Entry 4UQV (X-ray diffraction, 3.00 A resolution); this record covers chains K and L.

[Chain K (and L)]
Molecule: Serine hydroxymethyltransferase
Source organism: Methanocaldococcus jannaschii
Notes: EC 2.1.2.-, 4.1.2.49; chain L of this document is another copy of the same molecule, construct and numbering; everything in this record applies to it too
UniProtKB: Q58992 (GLYA_METJA); numbering as in UniProt (aligned over 1-429)
Amino-acid sequence (429 residues; numbered 1 to 429; the number before each row is that of its first residue):
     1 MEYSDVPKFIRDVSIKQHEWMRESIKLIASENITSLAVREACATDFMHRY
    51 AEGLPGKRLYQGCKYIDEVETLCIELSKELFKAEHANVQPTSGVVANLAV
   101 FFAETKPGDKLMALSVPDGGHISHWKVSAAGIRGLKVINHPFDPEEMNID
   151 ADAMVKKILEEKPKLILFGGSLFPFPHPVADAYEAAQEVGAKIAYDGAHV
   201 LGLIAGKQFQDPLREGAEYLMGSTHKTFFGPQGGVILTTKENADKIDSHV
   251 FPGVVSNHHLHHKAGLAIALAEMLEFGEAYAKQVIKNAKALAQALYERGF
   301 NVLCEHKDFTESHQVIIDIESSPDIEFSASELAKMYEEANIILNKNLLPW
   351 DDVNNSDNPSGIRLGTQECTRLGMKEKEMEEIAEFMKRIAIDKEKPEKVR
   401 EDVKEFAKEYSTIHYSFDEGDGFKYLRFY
Not modelled in the structure: 1-2, 255-257, 308-309 (chain L: 1, 128, 160-161, 256-257, 353-355)
UniProt features mapped onto this chain:
  - binding site ((6S)-5,6,7,8-tetrahydrofolate): Gly120 to Ile122
  - site: His225 (Plays an important role in substrate specificity)
  - modified residue: Lys226 (N6-(pyridoxal phosphate)lysine)
Covalent attachments: pyridoxal phosphate (PLP) linked to Lys226
Small-molecule neighbours: pyridoxal phosphate (PLP): Ser92, Gly93, Val94, Asn97, His121, Ser123, Asp196, Ala198, Ser223, His225, Gln232

[How chain K and chain L interact]
Pairs across the interface (174):
  Tyr3(K) - Ala271(L)
  Tyr3(K) - Leu274(L)  hydrophobic
  Tyr3(K) - Glu275(L)
  Tyr3(K) - Phe417(L)
  Ser4(K) - Phe417(L)
  Val6(K) - Ala271(L)  hydrophobic
  Pro7(K) - Ile268(L)  hydrophobic
  Phe9(K) - Leu72(L)  hydrophobic
  Ile10(K) - Leu72(L)  hydrophobic
  Ile10(K) - Ala264(L)
  Ile10(K) - Ala267(L)  hydrophobic
  Ile10(K) - Ile268(L)
  Arg11(K) - Glu40(L)  salt bridge
  Val13(K) - Phe46(L)
  Ser14(K) - Thr44(L)
  Ser14(K) - Phe46(L)
  Lys16(K) - Tyr65(L)
  Gln17(K) - Asp45(L)  hydrogen bond
  Gln17(K) - Phe46(L)
  Gln17(K) - Arg49(L)  hydrogen bond
  His18(K) - Thr44(L)
  His18(K) - Asp45(L)
  Trp20(K) - Arg49(L)
  Trp20(K) - Gly62(L)
  Trp20(K) - Lys64(L)
  Trp20(K) - Tyr65(L)  hydrophobic
  Met21(K) - Asp45(L)
  Met21(K) - Arg49(L)
  Glu31(K) - His48(L)
  Glu31(K) - Arg49(L)
  Asn32(K) - His48(L)
  Ile33(K) - His48(L)
  Thr34(K) - Met47(L)
  Thr34(K) - His48(L)  hydrogen bond
  Leu36(K) - Phe428(L)  hydrophobic
  Leu36(K) - Tyr429(L)  hydrophobic
  Ala37(K) - Pro7(L)  hydrophobic
  Ala37(K) - Tyr429(L)  hydrophobic
  Arg39(K) - Ala43(L)
  Arg39(K) - Met47(L)
  Arg39(K) - Phe428(L)
  Glu40(K) - Arg11(L)  salt bridge
  Glu40(K) - Tyr425(L)  hydrogen bond
  Glu40(K) - Leu426(L)
  Glu40(K) - Phe428(L)
  Ala41(K) - Ile10(L)  hydrophobic
  Ala43(K) - Arg39(L)
  Thr44(K) - Ser14(L)
  Thr44(K) - His18(L)
  Thr44(K) - Tyr425(L)
  Asp45(K) - Gln17(L)  hydrogen bond
  Asp45(K) - His18(L)  hydrogen bond (backbone-side chain)
  Asp45(K) - Met21(L)
  Asp45(K) - Ile33(L)
  Asp45(K) - Phe423(L)
  Phe46(K) - Ser14(L)
  Phe46(K) - Gln17(L)
  Met47(K) - Thr34(L)
  Met47(K) - Cys42(L)  hydrophobic
  Met47(K) - Gln232(L)
  His48(K) - Met21(L)
  His48(K) - Glu31(L)
  His48(K) - Asn32(L)  hydrogen bond (side chain-backbone)
  His48(K) - Glu368(L)  salt bridge
  Arg49(K) - Gln17(L)  hydrogen bond
  Arg49(K) - Trp20(L)
  Arg49(K) - Met21(L)  hydrogen bond
  Arg49(K) - Glu31(L)
  Tyr50(K) - Glu31(L)
  Tyr50(K) - His225(L)  hydrogen bond
  Tyr50(K) - Gln232(L)  hydrogen bond
  Leu59(K) - Asn344(L)  hydrogen bond (backbone-side chain)
  Leu59(K) - Lys345(L)  hydrogen bond (backbone-backbone)
  Leu59(K) - Asp357(L)
  Tyr60(K) - Ile28(L)  hydrophobic
  Tyr60(K) - Asn344(L)
  Tyr60(K) - Lys345(L)
  Tyr60(K) - Arg363(L)
  Gln61(K) - Ala333(L)
  Gln61(K) - Lys334(L)  hydrogen bond
  Gln61(K) - Glu337(L)
  Gln61(K) - Ile342(L)
  Gln61(K) - Leu343(L)
  Gly62(K) - Glu337(L)  hydrogen bond (backbone-side chain)
  Lys64(K) - Trp20(L)
  Lys64(K) - Glu337(L)
  Tyr65(K) - Val13(L)  hydrophobic
  Tyr65(K) - Lys16(L)
  Leu72(K) - Phe9(L)  hydrophobic
  Glu79(K) - Tyr3(L)  hydrogen bond
  Thr91(K) - His259(L)  hydrogen bond (backbone-side chain)
  Ser92(K) - His259(L)
  Val94(K) - Gly253(L)
  Val94(K) - Val254(L)  hydrophobic
  Val94(K) - Val255(L)
  Phe102(K) - Val127(L)  hydrophobic
  Phe102(K) - Gly131(L)
  Phe102(K) - Ile132(L)  hydrophobic
  His121(K) - Val255(L)
  Ile122(K) - Pro252(L)  hydrophobic
  Val127(K) - Phe102(L)  hydrophobic
  Val127(K) - Pro252(L)
  Val127(K) - Gly253(L)  hydrogen bond (backbone-backbone)
  Ser128(K) - Pro252(L)  hydrogen bond (side chain-backbone)
  Ser128(K) - Gly253(L)
  Gly131(K) - Arg133(L)  hydrogen bond (backbone-side chain)
  Ile132(K) - Leu98(L)  hydrophobic
  Ile132(K) - Ile132(L)
  Ile132(K) - Arg133(L)  hydrogen bond (backbone-side chain)
  Arg133(K) - Gly131(L)  hydrogen bond (side chain-backbone)
  Arg133(K) - Ile132(L)
  Arg133(K) - Arg133(L)  hydrogen bond (backbone-side chain)
  Gly134(K) - Arg133(L)
  Leu135(K) - Arg133(L)
  His225(K) - Tyr50(L)  hydrogen bond
  Gln232(K) - Met47(L)
  Gln232(K) - Tyr50(L)
  Gln232(K) - His258(L)
  Gln232(K) - His259(L)  hydrogen bond
  Gln232(K) - His261(L)
  Phe251(K) - Ile122(L)  hydrophobic
  Pro252(K) - Ile122(L)  hydrophobic
  Pro252(K) - Val127(L)
  Pro252(K) - Ala129(L)  hydrogen bond (backbone-backbone)
  Val254(K) - Val94(L)
  His259(K) - Thr91(L)
  His259(K) - Gln232(L)
  His261(K) - His262(L)  hydrogen bond
  His262(K) - His261(L)  hydrogen bond
  His262(K) - His262(L)  hydrogen bond
  Ala264(K) - Ile10(L)  hydrophobic
  Ile268(K) - Val6(L)
  Ile268(K) - Pro7(L)  hydrophobic
  Ile268(K) - Ile10(L)  hydrophobic
  Ala271(K) - Val6(L)  hydrophobic
  Leu274(K) - Tyr3(L)
  Glu275(K) - Tyr3(L)
  Glu275(K) - Ser4(L)  hydrogen bond
  Ala333(K) - Gln61(L)
  Lys334(K) - Gln61(L)
  Glu337(K) - Gln61(L)  hydrogen bond
  Glu337(K) - Gly62(L)  hydrogen bond (side chain-backbone)
  Glu337(K) - Cys63(L)  hydrogen bond (side chain-backbone)
  Glu337(K) - Lys64(L)  hydrogen bond (side chain-backbone)
  Ile342(K) - Gln61(L)
  Ile342(K) - Gly62(L)
  Asn344(K) - Tyr60(L)
  Asn344(K) - Gln61(L)
  Lys345(K) - Arg58(L)  hydrogen bond (side chain-backbone)
  Lys345(K) - Leu59(L)  hydrogen bond (backbone-backbone)
  Lys345(K) - Gln61(L)
  Phe417(K) - Tyr3(L)
  Phe417(K) - Ser4(L)
  Phe417(K) - Val6(L)  hydrophobic
  Phe417(K) - Pro7(L)
  Asp418(K) - Tyr429(L)
  Lys424(K) - Phe428(L)  hydrogen bond (side chain-backbone)
  Lys424(K) - Tyr429(L)
  Tyr425(K) - Glu40(L)  hydrogen bond
  Tyr425(K) - Thr44(L)
  Leu426(K) - Glu40(L)
  Leu426(K) - Leu426(L)  hydrophobic
  Leu426(K) - Arg427(L)
  Leu426(K) - Phe428(L)  hydrophobic
  Arg427(K) - Glu40(L)
  Arg427(K) - Leu426(L)
  Phe428(K) - Leu36(L)
  Phe428(K) - Arg39(L)
  Phe428(K) - Glu40(L)  hydrogen bond (backbone-side chain)
  Phe428(K) - Lys424(L)  hydrogen bond (backbone-side chain)
  Phe428(K) - Leu426(L)  hydrophobic
  Tyr429(K) - Ala37(L)  hydrophobic
  Tyr429(K) - Glu40(L)  hydrogen bond (backbone-side chain)
  Tyr429(K) - Asp418(L)
Other interface residues (no listed pair), chain K (96 interface residues in all): Ile28, Ser30, Cys42, Cys63, Leu76, Val95, Leu98, Ala129, Ala130, His258, Gly265, Ser330, Leu343, Asn346, Ser356, Glu368, Phe423
Other interface residues (no listed pair), chain L (95 interface residues in all): Lys26, Ser30, Leu76, Val95, Ser171, Ser248, His249, Leu260, Ser356

[Summary]
Chain K and chain L form an interface of 96 and 95 residues respectively, with 41 hydrogen bonds and 3 salt
bridges. Polar contacts include Arg11(K)-Glu40(L), His48(K)-Glu368(L) and Gln17(K)-Asp45(L). Pyridoxal
phosphate is covalently linked to Lys226(K).
Both chains are Serine hydroxymethyltransferase (Methanocaldococcus jannaschii). Entry 4UQV (methanococcus
jannaschii serine hydroxymethyl-transferase in complex with PLP) was determined by X-ray diffraction together
with 4BHD from the same study.
